PDB entry 8DVQ | X-ray diffraction, 2.19 A resolution | chain A

== Chain A ==
Name: Sensor protein VanS
Notes: EC 2.7.13.3
UniProtKB: Q06240 (VANS_ENTFC); residues 219-384 here = UniProt positions 219-384
Sequence (166 residues; row label = number of the first residue in the row):
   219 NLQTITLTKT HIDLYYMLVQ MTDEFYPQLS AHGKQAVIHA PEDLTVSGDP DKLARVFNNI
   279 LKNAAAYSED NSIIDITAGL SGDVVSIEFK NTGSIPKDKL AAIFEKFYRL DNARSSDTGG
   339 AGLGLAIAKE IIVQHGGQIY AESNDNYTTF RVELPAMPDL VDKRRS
Unresolved in the structure: 219-226, 323-339, 376-384
Swiss-Prot annotation at these positions:
  - mutagenesis: N309 (N309D: May reduce stability or perhaps induce abnormal folding of protein)
Metal / ion sites: Cd2+ site 1: H229, D231, H250, D288; Cd2+ site 2: H257, D267, D269
Reported in the primary citation:
  - mutagenesis - N309D: abolished stability

== Overview ==
H229, D231, H250 and D288 coordinate Cd2+ site 1. The Cd2+ site 2 is built by H257, D267 and D269. UniProt
lists one mutagenesis site. From the paper: N309D abolishes stability.
Chain A is Sensor protein VanS; the structure, CA domain of VanSA histidine kinase, was determined by X-ray
diffraction together with 8DWZ and 8DX0 from the same study.
